Entry 7SAT (electron microscopy, 3.90 A resolution); this record covers chains B and F of the 7 polymer chains in the assembly.

Chain B:
Molecule: Por secretion system protein porM/gldM
Organism: Porphyromonas gingivalis (strain ATCC 33277 / DSM 20709 / CIP 103683 / JCM 12257 / NCTC 11834 / 2561)
Notes: fragment: Residues 228-516 truncated, C-terminal TEV cleavage site and TwinStrep Tag
Reference sequence: B2RLE8 (B2RLE8_PORG3); numbering as in UniProt (aligned over 1-227)
Sequence (266 residues; numbered 1 to 266; the number before each row is that of its first residue):
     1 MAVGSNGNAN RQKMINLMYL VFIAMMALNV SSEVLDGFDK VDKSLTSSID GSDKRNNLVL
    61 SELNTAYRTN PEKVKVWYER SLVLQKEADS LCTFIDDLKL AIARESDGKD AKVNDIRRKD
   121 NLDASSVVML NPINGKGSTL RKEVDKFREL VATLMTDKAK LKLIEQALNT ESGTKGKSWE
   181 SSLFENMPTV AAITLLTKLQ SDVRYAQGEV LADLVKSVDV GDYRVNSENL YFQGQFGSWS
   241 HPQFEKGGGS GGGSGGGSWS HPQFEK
Disordered / not traced: 1-3, 222-266
Differences from the reference sequence: expression tag (228-266)

Chain F:
Molecule: Por secretion system protein porL/gldL
Organism: Porphyromonas gingivalis (strain ATCC 33277 / DSM 20709 / CIP 103683 / JCM 12257 / NCTC 11834 / 2561)
Reference sequence: B2RLE9 (B2RLE9_PORG3); residues 1-309 here = UniProt positions 1-309
Sequence (309 residues; each row starts with the number of its first residue):
     1 MGHYRRYKNI LEMYLASHKG RRLLNIVYSW GAAVVILGAL FKLLHLPMGN EMLFVGMITE
    61 FLVFFISGFE KPAMEYHWEE VFPELDSKNP MDRREMEQRR EYLREKAKEA AAYAERPSSV
   121 RLASASLGTQ PQEQPKPATP FQSQLTGILP EEQIQRLSEG IDKLAEAGEQ LARIGRTAAA
   181 MTESYEQMQA DQEGLRLNSQ SYIQQMESLS RNISGLNTIY EIQLKGISSQ IDTIDRINRG
   241 LAHIRDMYDN SVIDSSSFRN ENERMARQLT QLNEVYARLL QALTTNVGLP GMPGNFGASN
   301 PSSSGSSPL
Disordered / not traced: 1, 79-309

Chain B / chain F interface:
Residue-residue contacts (10; chain B residue first):
  Tyr19(B) - Glu60(F)
  Leu20(B) - Glu60(F)
  Ile23(B) - Val35(F)  hydrophobic
  Ile23(B) - Leu53(F)  hydrophobic
  Ala24(B) - Met57(F)  hydrophobic
  Ala27(B) - Lys42(F)
  Ala27(B) - Leu53(F)  hydrophobic
  Val30(B) - Lys42(F)
  Val30(B) - His45(F)
  Ser31(B) - Lys42(F)
Other interface residues (no listed pair), chain B (10 interface residues in all): Asn16, Leu17, Met26
Other interface residues (no listed pair), chain F (9 interface residues in all): Ala39, Leu43, Phe64

Overview:
Chain B and chain F form an interface of 10 and 9 residues respectively.
Chain B is Por secretion system protein porM/gldM and chain F is Por secretion system protein porL/gldL, both
from Porphyromonas gingivalis (strain ATCC 33277 / DSM 20709 / CIP 103683 / JCM 12257 / NCTC 11834 / 2561);
the structure, Structure of PorLM, the proton-powered motor that drives Type IX protein secretion, was
determined by electron microscopy together with 7SAU, 7SAX, 7SAZ and 7SB2 from the same study.
